Entry 4A57 (X-ray diffraction, 2.00 A resolution); this record covers chains A and C of the 4 polymer chains in the assembly.

Chain A (and C):
Molecule: Nucleoside-triphosphatase 1
Source organism: Toxoplasma gondii
Notes: EC 3.6.1.15; chain C of this document is another copy of the same molecule, construct and numbering; everything in this record applies to it too
UniProtKB: Q27893 (NTP1_TOXGO); residue numbers follow UniProt; this construct covers 26-628
Sequence (611 residues; row label = number of the first residue in the row):
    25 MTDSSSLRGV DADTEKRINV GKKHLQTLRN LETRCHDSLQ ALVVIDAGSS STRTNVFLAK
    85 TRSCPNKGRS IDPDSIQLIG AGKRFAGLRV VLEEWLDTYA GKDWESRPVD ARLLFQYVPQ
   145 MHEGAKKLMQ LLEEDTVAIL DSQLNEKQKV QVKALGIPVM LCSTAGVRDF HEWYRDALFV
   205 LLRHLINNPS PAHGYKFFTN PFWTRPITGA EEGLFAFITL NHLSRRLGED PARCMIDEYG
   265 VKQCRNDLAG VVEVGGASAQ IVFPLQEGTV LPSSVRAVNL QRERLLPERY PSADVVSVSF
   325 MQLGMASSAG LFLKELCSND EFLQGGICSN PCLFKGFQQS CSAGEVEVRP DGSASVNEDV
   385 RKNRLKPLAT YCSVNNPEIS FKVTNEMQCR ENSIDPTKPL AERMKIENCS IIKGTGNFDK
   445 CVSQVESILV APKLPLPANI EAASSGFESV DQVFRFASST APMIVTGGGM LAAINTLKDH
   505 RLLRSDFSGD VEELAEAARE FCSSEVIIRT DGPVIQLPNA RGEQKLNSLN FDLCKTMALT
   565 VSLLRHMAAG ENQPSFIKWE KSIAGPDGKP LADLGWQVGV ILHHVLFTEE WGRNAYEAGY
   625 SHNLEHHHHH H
Not modelled in the structure: 25-35, 630-635 (chain C: 25-38, 630-635)
Sequence notes: expression tag (25, 629-635)
UniProt features mapped onto this chain:
  - active site: Glu236 (Proton acceptor)
  - glycosylation: Asn432 (N-linked (GlcNAc...) asparagine)
Disulfides: Cys59-Cys88, Cys341-Cys352, Cys356-Cys445, Cys365-Cys433, Cys396-Cys413, Cys526-Cys558
Reported in the primary citation:
  - self-association interface (contacts with another copy of this molecule): Arg53, Thr57, Pro225, Phe226, Phe287 to Ala301, Phe405 to Gln412, Ala462 to Ile464
  - contacts within the chain: Arg257-Asp271 (salt bridge), Cys258-Cys268
  - mutagenesis - C341S/C352S, C433S: abolished catalytic activity
  - mutagenesis - C258S/C268S: increased catalytic activity
  - catalytic residues: Glu236 (proposed by the authors, not directly observed)

How chain A and chain C interact:
Pairs across the interface (8; chain A residue first):
  Arg53(A) - Glu262(C)  salt bridge
  Thr57(A) - Glu262(C)
  Thr57(A) - Tyr263(C)
  Pro89(A) - Tyr263(C)  hydrophobic
  Glu262(A) - Arg53(C)  salt bridge
  Glu262(A) - Thr57(C)
  Tyr263(A) - Thr57(C)
  Tyr263(A) - Pro89(C)  hydrophobic

Summary:
The chain A/chain C interface involves 5 residues from each chain; the contacts include 2 salt bridges. The
salt-bridged pair is Arg53(A)-Glu262(C). Curated annotation (UniProt) lists active-site residue Glu236(A) on
chain A. From the paper: the catalytic residue Glu236(A); C341S/C352S and C433S of chain A abolish catalytic
activity.
Both chains are Nucleoside-triphosphatase 1 (Toxoplasma gondii). Entry 4A57 (Crystal structure of toxoplasma
gondii nucleoside triphosphate diphosphohydrolase 3 (NTPDASE3)) was determined by X-ray diffraction (same
publication as 4A59 and 4A5A).
